PDB entry 3QJD | X-ray diffraction, 1.56 A resolution | chains C and D of the 4 polymer chains in the assembly

== Chain C ==
Name: Hemoglobin subunit alpha
From: Homo sapiens
UniProtKB: P69905 (HBA_HUMAN); residues 1-141 here correspond to UniProt positions 2-142 (UniProt number = residue number + 1)
Sequence (141 residues; numbered 1 to 141; the number before each row is that of its first residue):
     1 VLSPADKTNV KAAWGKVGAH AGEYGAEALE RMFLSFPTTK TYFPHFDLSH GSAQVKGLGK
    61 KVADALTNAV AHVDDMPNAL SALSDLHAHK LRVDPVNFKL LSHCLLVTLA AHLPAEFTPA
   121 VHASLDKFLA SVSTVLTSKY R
Differences from the reference sequence: engineered mutation Leu58 (His59 in P69905)
Metal / ion sites: heme Fe near His87 (its only coordinating residue here)
Residues lining bound ligands: heme (HEM): Met32, Thr39, Tyr42, Phe43, His45, Phe46, Leu58, Lys61, Val62, Ala65, Leu66, Leu83, Leu86, His87, Leu91, Val93, Asn97, Phe98, Leu101, Leu105, Val132, Leu136
Curated features (UniProtKB/Swiss-Prot):
  - binding site (heme b): His87
  - site: Thr8, Asn9 (Microbial infection: Cleavage), Lys11 (Not glycated), Ala13, Trp14 (Microbial infection: Cleavage), Tyr24, Gly25 (Microbial infection: Cleavage), Leu29, Glu30 (Microbial infection: Cleavage), His45, Phe46 (Microbial infection: Cleavage), Asp47, Leu48 (Microbial infection: Cleavage), Ser52, Ala53 (Microbial infection: Cleavage), Val55, Lys56 (Microbial infection: Cleavage), Lys56 (Not glycated), Gly59, Lys60 (Microbial infection: Cleavage), Lys60 (Not glycated), Lys90 (Not glycated), Leu91, Arg92 (Microbial infection: Cleavage), Lys99 (Not glycated), Leu106, Val107 (Microbial infection: Cleavage), Thr108, Leu109 (Microbial infection: Cleavage), Val121, His122 (Microbial infection: Cleavage), Ser133, Thr134 (Microbial infection: Cleavage)
  - modified residue: Ser3 (Phosphoserine), Lys7 (N6-succinyllysine), Thr8 (Phosphothreonine), Lys11 (N6-succinyllysine), Lys16 (N6-acetyllysine), Tyr24 (Phosphotyrosine), Ser35 (Phosphoserine), Lys40 (N6-succinyllysine), Ser49 (Phosphoserine), Ser102 (Phosphoserine), Thr108 (Phosphothreonine), Ser124 (Phosphoserine), Ser131 (Phosphoserine), Thr134 (Phosphothreonine), Thr137 (Phosphothreonine), Ser138 (Phosphoserine)
  - glycosylation (N-linked (Glc) (glycation) lysine): Lys7, Lys16, Lys40, Lys61

== Chain D ==
Name: Hemoglobin subunit beta
From: Homo sapiens
UniProtKB: P68871 (HBB_HUMAN); residues 1-146 here correspond to UniProt positions 2-147 (UniProt number = residue number + 1)
Sequence (146 residues; numbered 1 to 146; the number before each row is that of its first residue):
     1 VHLTPEEKSA VTALWGKVNV DEVGGEALGR LLVVYPWTQR FFESFGDLST PDAVMGNPKV
    61 KAHGKKVLGA FSDGLAHLDN LKGTFATLSE LHCDKLHVDP ENFRLLGNVL VCVLAHHFGK
   121 EFTPPVQAAY QKVVAGVANA LAHKYH
Metal / ion sites: heme Fe near His92 (its only coordinating residue here)
Residues lining bound ligands: heme (HEM): Leu31, Thr38, Phe41, Phe42, Phe45, His63, Lys66, Val67, Ala70, Phe71, Phe85, Leu88, His92, Leu96, Val98, Asn102, Phe103, Leu106, Val137, Leu141
Curated features (UniProtKB/Swiss-Prot):
  - binding site ((2R)-2,3-bisphosphoglycerate): Val1, His2, Lys82, His143
  - binding site (heme b): His63, His92
  - site: Glu7, Lys8 (Microbial infection: Cleavage), Gly25, Glu26 (Microbial infection: Cleavage), Gly29, Arg30 (Microbial infection: Cleavage), Tyr35, Pro36 (Microbial infection: Cleavage), Trp37, Thr38 (Microbial infection: Cleavage), Phe45, Gly46 (Microbial infection: Cleavage), Asp52, Ala53 (Microbial infection: Cleavage), Gly56, Asn57 (Microbial infection: Cleavage), Lys59 (Not glycated), Phe71, Ser72 (Microbial infection: Cleavage), Gly74, Leu75 (Microbial infection: Cleavage), Lys82 (Not glycated), Thr84, Phe85 (Microbial infection: Cleavage), His92, Cys93 (Microbial infection: Cleavage), Lys95 (Not glycated), Arg104, Leu105 (Microbial infection: Cleavage), Leu110, Val111 (Microbial infection: Cleavage), Gly119, Lys120 (Microbial infection: Cleavage), Phe122, Thr123 (Microbial infection: Cleavage), Ala128, Ala129 (Microbial infection: Cleavage) and 2 more in UniProt
  - modified residue: Val1 (N-acetylvaline), Ser9 (Phosphoserine), Thr12 (Phosphothreonine), Ser44 (Phosphoserine), Thr50 (Phosphothreonine), Lys59 (N6-acetyllysine), Lys82 (N6-acetyllysine), Thr87 (Phosphothreonine), Cys93 (S-nitrosocysteine), Lys144 (N6-acetyllysine)
  - glycosylation: Val1 (N-linked (Glc) (glycation) valine), Lys8 (N-linked (Glc) (glycation) lysine), Lys17 (N-linked (Glc) (glycation) lysine), Lys66 (N-linked (Glc) (glycation) lysine), Lys120 (N-linked (Glc) (glycation) lysine), Lys144 (N-linked (Glc) (glycation) lysine)

== Interface between chain C and chain D ==
Contacting residue pairs (40; chain C residue first):
  Arg31(C) - Phe122(D)  hydrogen bond (side chain-backbone)
  Arg31(C) - Thr123(D)  hydrogen bond (side chain-backbone)
  Arg31(C) - Pro124(D)
  Arg31(C) - Gln127(D)  hydrogen bond
  Leu34(C) - Pro124(D)  hydrophobic
  Leu34(C) - Pro125(D)
  Leu34(C) - Ala128(D)
  Ser35(C) - Gln127(D)
  Ser35(C) - Ala128(D)
  Ser35(C) - Gln131(D)
  Phe36(C) - Gln131(D)
  Lys99(C) - Arg104(D)
  His103(C) - Asn108(D)
  His103(C) - Val111(D)
  His103(C) - Gln127(D)
  His103(C) - Gln131(D)  hydrogen bond
  Cys104(C) - Gln127(D)
  Leu106(C) - Cys112(D)  hydrophobic
  Val107(C) - Val111(D)  hydrophobic
  Val107(C) - Ala115(D)
  Val107(C) - Gln127(D)
  Ala110(C) - Cys112(D)
  Ala110(C) - Ala115(D)
  Ala110(C) - His116(D)
  Ala111(C) - Ala115(D)
  Ala111(C) - Gly119(D)
  Leu113(C) - His116(D)
  Pro114(C) - His116(D)  hydrogen bond (backbone-side chain)
  Phe117(C) - Arg30(D)  hydrogen bond (backbone-side chain)
  Phe117(C) - His116(D)
  Thr118(C) - Arg30(D)  hydrogen bond (backbone-side chain)
  Pro119(C) - Arg30(D)
  Pro119(C) - Val33(D)
  Pro119(C) - Met55(D)  hydrophobic
  His122(C) - Arg30(D)  hydrogen bond
  His122(C) - Val34(D)
  His122(C) - Cys112(D)
  Ala123(C) - Val34(D)
  Asp126(C) - Val34(D)
  Asp126(C) - Tyr35(D)  hydrogen bond
Other interface residues (no listed pair), chain C (22 interface residues in all): Glu30, Leu100, Ala120
Other interface residues (no listed pair), chain D (22 interface residues in all): Glu26, Pro51, Lys120

== Summary ==
The chain C/chain D interface involves 22 residues from each chain, with 9 hydrogen bonds. Among the polar
pairs are Arg31(C)-Phe122(D), Arg31(C)-Thr123(D) and Arg31(C)-Gln127(D). Ligands of chain C: heme. Chain D
binds heme.
Here chain C is Hemoglobin subunit alpha and chain D is Hemoglobin subunit beta, both from Homo sapiens. Entry
3QJD (Human Hemoglobin A Mutant Alpha H58L Deoxy-Form) was determined by X-ray diffraction.
